Entry 3P1N (X-ray diffraction, 1.40 A resolution); this record covers chains A and P.

Chain A:
Molecule: 14-3-3 protein sigma
Source organism: Homo sapiens
UniProt: P31947 (1433S_HUMAN); numbering as in UniProt (aligned over 1-231)
Amino-acid sequence (235 residues; row label = number of the first residue in the row; numbers below 1 keep their minus sign (Ala-3 is residue -3)):
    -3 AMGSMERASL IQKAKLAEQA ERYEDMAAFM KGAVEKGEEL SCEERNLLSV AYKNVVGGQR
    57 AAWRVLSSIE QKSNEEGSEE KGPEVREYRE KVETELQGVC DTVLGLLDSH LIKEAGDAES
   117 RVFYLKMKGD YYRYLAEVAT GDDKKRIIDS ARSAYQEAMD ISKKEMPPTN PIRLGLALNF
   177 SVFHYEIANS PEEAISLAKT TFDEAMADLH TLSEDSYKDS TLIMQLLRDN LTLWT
Modified / non-standard residues: Cys38 (s-hydroxycysteine; CSO)
Sequence notes: expression tag (-3 to 0)
Ion coordination: Mg2+ site 1 near Glu2 (its only coordinating residue here); Mg2+ site 2: Glu35, Glu110; Mg2+ site 3 near Glu161 (its only coordinating residue here)
Curated features (UniProtKB/Swiss-Prot):
  - site (Interaction with phosphoserine on interacting protein): Arg56, Arg129
  - modified residue (Phosphoserine): Ser5, Ser74

Chain P:
Molecule: 6-mer peptide from Potassium channel subfamily K member 9
UniProt: Q9NPC2 (KCNK9_HUMAN); numbering as in UniProt (aligned over 369-374)
Amino-acid sequence (6 residues; numbered 369 to 374; the number before each row is that of its first residue):
   369 KRRKSV
Modified / non-standard residues: Ser373 (phosphoserine; SEP)
Reported in the primary citation:
  - post-translational modification sites: Ser373 (citing earlier work)
  - contacts within the chain: Arg370-Ser373 (water-mediated contact), Arg371-Ser373

How chain A and chain P interact:
Residue-residue contacts (25; chain A residue first):
  Arg56(A) - Arg370(P)
  Arg56(A) - Arg371(P)
  Arg56(A) - Ser373(P)
  Arg60(A) - Arg370(P)
  Lys122(A) - Val374(P)  hydrogen bond (side chain-backbone)
  Arg129(A) - Arg371(P)
  Arg129(A) - Ser373(P)
  Tyr130(A) - Ser373(P)
  Glu133(A) - Arg371(P)  salt bridge
  Gly171(A) - Val374(P)
  Leu174(A) - Lys372(P)
  Leu174(A) - Ser373(P)
  Leu174(A) - Val374(P)  hydrophobic
  Asn175(A) - Ser373(P)
  Asn175(A) - Val374(P)  hydrogen bond (side chain-backbone)
  Val178(A) - Arg371(P)
  Val178(A) - Lys372(P)
  Glu182(A) - Arg371(P)  salt bridge
  Leu222(A) - Lys372(P)
  Leu222(A) - Val374(P)  hydrophobic
  Asp225(A) - Lys372(P)  salt bridge
  Asn226(A) - Arg371(P)
  Asn226(A) - Lys372(P)  hydrogen bond (side chain-backbone)
  Leu229(A) - Lys369(P)
  Leu229(A) - Arg371(P)
Interface residues without a listed pair, chain A (19 interface residues in all): Lys49, Asp126, Ile219, Trp230
From the paper, about this interface:
  - pairs named by the authors: Arg56(A)-Ser373(P), Arg129(A)-Ser373(P), Tyr130(A)-Ser373(P), Glu133(A)-Arg370(P) (water-mediated contact), Glu182(A)-Arg371(P), Asp225(A)-Lys372(P), Val374(P)-Lys122(A), Val374(P)-Asn175(A)
  - interface residues, chain A: Lys122(A), Asn175(A), Asn226(A)

In short:
The interface between chain A and chain P involves 19 residues on one side and 6 on the other; the contacts
include 3 hydrogen bonds and 3 salt bridges. Polar contacts include Glu133(A)-Arg371(P), Glu182(A)-Arg371(P)
and Asp225(A)-Lys372(P). The authors report contacts between Arg56(A) and Ser373(P), Arg129(A) and Ser373(P)
and Tyr130(A) and Ser373(P) among others; a water-mediated contact between Glu133(A) and Arg370(P). The paper
reports interface residues Lys122(A), Asn175(A) and Asn226(A); a modification site at Ser373(P).
Here chain A is 14-3-3 protein sigma (Homo sapiens) and chain P is a 6-mer peptide from Potassium channel
subfamily K member 9. Entry 3P1N (Crystal structure of human 14-3-3 sigma in complex with TASK-3 peptide) was
determined by X-ray diffraction together with 3P1O, 3P1P, 3P1Q, 3P1R, 3P1S, 3SMK and 8 further entries from
the same study.
